Entry 8CXI (electron microscopy, 3.40 A resolution); this record covers chains A and H of the 10 polymer chains in the assembly.

# Chain A
Protein: Ankyrin repeat family A protein 2, Envelope E protein
Source organism: Zika virus
Reference sequence: chimeric construct of Q9H9E1, A0A142DS37: residues -134 to 0 from Q9H9E1 (ANRA2_HUMAN) positions 1-135 (UniProt number = residue number + 135); residues 1-504 from A0A142DS37 positions 291-794 (UniProt number = residue number + 290)
Amino-acid sequence (639 residues; row label = number of the first residue in the row; numbers below 1 keep their minus sign (Met-134 is residue -134)):
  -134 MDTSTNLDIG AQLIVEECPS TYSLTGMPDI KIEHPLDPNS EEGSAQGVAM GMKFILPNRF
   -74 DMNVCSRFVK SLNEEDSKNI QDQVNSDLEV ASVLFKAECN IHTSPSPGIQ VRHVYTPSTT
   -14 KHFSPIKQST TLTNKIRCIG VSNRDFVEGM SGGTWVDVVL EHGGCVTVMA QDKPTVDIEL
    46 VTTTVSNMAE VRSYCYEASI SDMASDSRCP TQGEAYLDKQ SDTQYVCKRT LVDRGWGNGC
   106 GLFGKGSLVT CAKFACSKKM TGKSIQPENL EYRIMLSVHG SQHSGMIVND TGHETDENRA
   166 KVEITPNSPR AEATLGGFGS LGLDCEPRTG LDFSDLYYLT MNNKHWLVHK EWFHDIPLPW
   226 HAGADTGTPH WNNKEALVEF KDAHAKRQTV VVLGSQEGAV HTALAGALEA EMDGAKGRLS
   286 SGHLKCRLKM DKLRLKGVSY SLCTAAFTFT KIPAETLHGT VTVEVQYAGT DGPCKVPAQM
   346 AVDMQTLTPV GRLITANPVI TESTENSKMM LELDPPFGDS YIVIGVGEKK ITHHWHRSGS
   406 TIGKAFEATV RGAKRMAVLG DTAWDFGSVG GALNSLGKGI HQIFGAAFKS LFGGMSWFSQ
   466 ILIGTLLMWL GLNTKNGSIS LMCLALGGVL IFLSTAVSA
Disordered / not traced: -134 to 0, 502-504
Disulfide bonds: Cys3-Cys30, Cys74-Cys105, Cys92-Cys116, Cys190-Cys291, Cys308-Cys339
Covalently attached groups: glycan linked to Asn154

# Chain H
Protein: A11 heavy chain
Source organism: Homo sapiens
Amino-acid sequence (133 residues; row label = number of the first residue in the row; a row labelled like 82A-82C holds insertion residues (82A, then the next letters in order)):
     1 EVQLVESGGG LVRPGGSLRL SCAASGFSYS NHWMHWVRQA PGKGLVWVSR IN
   52A S
    53 DGSTRNYADF VKGRFTISRD NAENTLYLEM
82A-82C NSL
    83 TADDTAVYYC VRDGVRFY
100A-100P YDSTGYYPDSFFKYGM
   101 DVWGQGTTVT VSS
Disordered / not traced: 113
Disulfide bonds: Cys22-Cys92

# Interface between chain A and chain H
Contacting residue pairs - 4 pairs, chain A then chain H:
  Val153(A) - Ser100C(H)
  Val153(A) - Thr100D(H)
  Asn154(A) - Phe99(H)
  Asn154(A) - Ser100C(H)  hydrogen bond (backbone-side chain)
Also at the interface, not in a pair above, chain A (4 interface residues in all): Asp155, Thr156
Also at the interface, not in a pair above, chain H (5 interface residues in all): Ser28, Asn31

# Summary
The interface between chain A and chain H involves 4 residues on one side and 5 on the other, with 1 hydrogen
bond. The hydrogen-bonded pair is Asn154(A)-Ser100C(H).
Chain A is Ankyrin repeat family A protein 2, Envelope E protein (Zika virus) and chain H is A11 heavy chain
(Homo sapiens); the structure, Structures of Zika Virus in Complex with Antibodies Targeting E Dimer Epitopes
and Basis for Neutralization ..., was determined by electron microscopy.
